PDB entry 5MMM | electron microscopy, 3.40 A resolution | chains a and i of the 61 polymer chains in the assembly

[Chain a]
Molecule: 16S ribosomal RNA
From: Spinacia oleracea
Sequence (1491 nucleotides; numbered 1 to 1491; the number before each row is that of its first residue):
     1 UCUCAUGGAG AGUUCGAUCC UGGCUCAGGA UGAACGCUGG CGGCAUGCUU AACACAUGCA
    61 AGUCGGACGG GAAGUGGUGU UUCCAGUGGC GGACGGGUGA GUAACGCGUA AGAACCUGCC
   121 CUUGGGAGGG GAACAACAGC UGGAAACGGC UGCUAAUACC CCGUAGGCUG AGAAGCAAAA
   181 GGAGGAAUCC GCCCGAGGAG GGGCUCGCGU CUGAUUAGCU AGUUGGUGAG GUAAUAGCUU
   241 ACCAAGGCGA UGAUCAGUAG CUGGUCCGAG AGGAUGAUCA GCCACACUGG GACUGAGACA
   301 CGGCCCAGAC UCCUACGGGA GGCAGCAGUG GGGAAUUUUC CGCAAUGGGC GAAAGCCUGA
   361 CGGAGCAAUG CCGCGUGGAG GCAGAAGGCC CACGGGUCGU GAACUUCUUU UCCCGGAGAA
   421 GAAGCAAUGA CGGUAUCCGG GGAAUAAGCA UCGGCUAACU CUGUGCCAGC AGCCGCGGUA
   481 AGACAGAGGA UGCAAGCGUU AUCCGGAAUG AUUGGGCGUA AAGCGUCUGU AGGUGGCUUU
   541 UUAAGUCCGC CGUCAAAUCC CAGGGCUCAA CCCUGGACAG GCGGUGGAAA CUACCAAGCU
   601 GGAGUACGGU AGGGGCAGAG GGAAUUUCCG GUGGAGCGGU GAAAUGCGUA GAGAUCGGAA
   661 AGAACACCAA CGGCGAAAGC ACUCUGCUGG GCCGACACUG ACACUGAGAG ACGAAAGCUA
   721 GGGGAGCGAA UGGGAUUAGA UACCCCAGUA GUCCUAGCCG UAAACGAUGG AUACUAGGCG
   781 CUGUGCGUAU CGACCCGUGC AGUGUUGUAG CUAACGCGUU AAGUAUCCCG CCUGGGGAGU
   841 ACGUUCGCAA GAAUGAAACU CAAAGGAAUU GACGGGGGCC CGCACAAGCG GUGGAGCAUG
   901 UGGUUUAAUU CGAUGCAAAG CGAAGAACCU UACCAGGGCU UGACAUGCCG CGAAUCCUCU
   961 UGAAAGAGAG GGGUGCCUUC GGGAACGCGG ACACAGGUGG UGCAUGGCUG UCGUCAGCUC
  1021 GUGCCGUAAG GUGUUGGGUU AAGUCCCGCA ACGAGCGCAA CCCUCGUGUU UAGUUGCCAA
  1081 CGUUGAGUUU GGAACCCUGA ACAGACUGCC GGUGAUAAGC CGGAGGAAGG UGAGGAUGAC
  1141 GUCAAGUCAU CAUGCCCCUU AUGCCCUGGG CGACACACGU GCUACAAUGG CCGGGACAAA
  1201 GGGUCGCGAU CCCGCGAGGG UGAGCUAACC CCAAAAACCC GUCCUCAGUU CGGAUUGCAG
  1261 GCUGCAACUC GCCUGCAUGA AGCCGGAAUC GCUAGUAAUC GCCGGUCAGC CAUACGGCGG
  1321 UGAAUUCGUU CCCGGGCCUU GUACACACCG CCCGUCACAC UAUGGGAGCU GGCCAUGCCC
  1381 GAAGUCGUUA CCUUAACCGC AAGGAGGGGG AUGCCGAAGG CAGGGCUAGU GACUGGAGUG
  1441 AAGUCGUAAC AAGGUAGCCG UACUGGAAGG UGCGGCUGGA UCACCUCCUU U
Not modelled in the structure: 1485-1491
Bound ions: Mg2+ site 1 near G22 (its only coordinating residue here); Mg2+ site 2 near A34 (its only coordinating residue here); Mg2+ site 3: U49, G99; Mg2+ site 4 near A54 (its only coordinating residue here); Mg2+ site 5 near U57 (its only coordinating residue here); Mg2+ site 6 near A67 (its only coordinating residue here); Mg2+ site 7 near A85 (its only coordinating residue here); Mg2+ site 8: A93, G302; Mg2+ site 9 near C94 (its only coordinating residue here); Mg2+ site 10 near G95 (its only coordinating residue here); Mg2+ site 11 near G97 (its only coordinating residue here); Mg2+ site 12: A100, G101, G260; 87 more Mg2+ sites not listed

[Chain i]
Molecule: plastid ribosomal protein uS9c
From: Spinacia oleracea
Reference sequence: A0A0K9RY17 (A0A0K9RY17_SPIOL); residues 1-208 here = UniProt positions 1-208
Chain sequence (208 residues; numbered 1 to 208; the number before each row is that of its first residue):
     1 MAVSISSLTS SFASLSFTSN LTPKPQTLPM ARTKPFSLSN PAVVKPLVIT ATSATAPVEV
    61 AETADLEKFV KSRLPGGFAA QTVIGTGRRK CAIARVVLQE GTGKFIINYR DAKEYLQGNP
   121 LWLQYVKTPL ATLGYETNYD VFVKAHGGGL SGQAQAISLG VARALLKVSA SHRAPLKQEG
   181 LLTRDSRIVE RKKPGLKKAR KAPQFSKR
Not modelled in the structure: 1-64

[How chain a and chain i interact]
Residue-residue contacts - 122 pairs, chain a then chain i:
  G891(a) with Gln-204(i), hydrogen bond to the base
  U892(a) with Gln-204(i), sugar contact
  G915(a) with Lys-207(i), hydrogen bond to the sugar
  C916(a) with Phe-205(i), phosphate contact; Lys-207(i), sugar contact
  A917(a) with Phe-205(i), phosphate contact
  A919(a) with Arg-208(i), hydrogen bond to the base
  C1065(a) with Ile-188(i), sugar contact
  G1066(a) with Arg-184(i), hydrogen bond to the phosphate; Ser-186(i), sugar contact
  U1067(a) with Arg-88(i), salt bridge to the phosphate; Arg-163(i), hydrogen bond to the phosphate; Arg-184(i), salt bridge to the phosphate
  G1068(a) with Arg-88(i), salt bridge to the phosphate; Arg-163(i), salt bridge to the phosphate
  C1077(a) with Arg-95(i), phosphate contact
  C1078(a) with Gly-77(i), phosphate contact; Phe-78(i), hydrogen bond to the sugar; Ala-79(i), sugar contact; Arg-95(i), salt bridge to the phosphate
  A1079(a) with Pro-75(i), hydrogen bond to the sugar; Gly-77(i), phosphate contact; Phe-78(i), phosphate contact; Lys-144(i), salt bridge to the phosphate
  A1080(a) with Lys-71(i), salt bridge to the phosphate
  A1094(a) with Gly-76(i), base contact; Ala-79(i), hydrogen bond to the sugar; Ala-80(i), hydrogen bond to the base
  C1095(a) with Ala-79(i), sugar contact; Ile-84(i), sugar contact; Thr-86(i), phosphate contact; Arg-95(i), hydrogen bond to the base
  C1096(a) with Thr-86(i), hydrogen bond to the phosphate; Ile-93(i), phosphate contact; Arg-95(i), hydrogen bond to the sugar
  C1097(a) with Arg-88(i), salt bridge to the phosphate; Ile-93(i), phosphate contact
  G1126(a) with Arg-173(i), salt bridge to the phosphate; Lys-177(i), salt bridge to the phosphate
  A1127(a) with Arg-173(i), salt bridge to the phosphate; Leu-182(i), sugar contact; Thr-183(i), hydrogen bond to the phosphate; Arg-184(i), hydrogen bond to the sugar
  A1128(a) with Thr-183(i), hydrogen bond to the phosphate
  G1134(a) with Glu-190(i), sugar contact; Arg-191(i), sugar contact; Lys-193(i), phosphate contact; Arg-200(i), salt bridge to the phosphate
  G1135(a) with Arg-191(i), hydrogen bond to the sugar; Lys-193(i), phosphate contact
  C1178(a) with Arg-208(i), hydrogen bond to the sugar
  G1179(a) with Ser-206(i), phosphate contact; Arg-208(i), sugar contact
  U1180(a) with Gln-204(i), phosphate contact; Phe-205(i), phosphate contact; Ser-206(i), phosphate contact
  G1181(a) with Pro-203(i), phosphate contact; Gln-204(i), hydrogen bond to the phosphate
  A1196(a) with Arg-110(i), sugar contact; Tyr-115(i), sugar contact
  C1197(a) with Tyr-115(i), sugar contact; Gly-147(i), sugar contact; Gly-148(i), hydrogen bond to the sugar; Gly-149(i), sugar contact; Leu-150(i), sugar contact; Gln-153(i), sugar contact
  A1198(a) with Cys-91(i), sugar contact; His-146(i), phosphate contact; Gly-147(i), hydrogen bond to the phosphate; Gly-148(i), hydrogen bond to the sugar; Gln-153(i), phosphate contact
  A1199(a) with Cys-91(i), sugar contact; Gly-147(i), phosphate contact
  C1239(a) with Gln-117(i), hydrogen bond to the sugar
  C1290(a) with Gln-204(i), hydrogen bond to the sugar; Phe-205(i), hydrogen bond to the sugar; Lys-207(i), phosphate contact
  G1291(a) with Lys-201(i), sugar contact; Ala-202(i), hydrogen bond to the sugar
  C1292(a) with Arg-200(i), sugar contact
  U1293(a) with Arg-200(i), salt bridge to the phosphate
  A1294(a) with Arg-200(i), salt bridge to the phosphate
  G1295(a) with Arg-89(i), hydrogen bond to the base; Arg-187(i), hydrogen bond to the base; Ile-188(i), sugar contact; Val-189(i), sugar contact
  U1296(a) with Val-189(i), phosphate contact; Glu-190(i), hydrogen bond to the phosphate; Arg-200(i), sugar contact
  A1297(a) with Lys-198(i), salt bridge to the phosphate; Ala-199(i), hydrogen bond to the phosphate; Arg-200(i), hydrogen bond to the phosphate; Lys-201(i), hydrogen bond to the phosphate
  A1298(a) with Lys-198(i), salt bridge to the phosphate; Lys-201(i), salt bridge to the phosphate
  U1299(a) with Lys-198(i), hydrogen bond to the base
  A1314(a) with Lys-197(i), salt bridge to the phosphate
  C1315(a) with Lys-197(i), salt bridge to the phosphate
  G1316(a) with Lys-192(i), salt bridge to the phosphate; Pro-194(i), phosphate contact; Gly-195(i), hydrogen bond to the phosphate; Leu-196(i), phosphate contact
  G1317(a) with Arg-191(i), salt bridge to the phosphate; Lys-192(i), phosphate contact; Lys-193(i), phosphate contact; Pro-194(i), phosphate contact
  C1318(a) with Arg-191(i), phosphate contact; Lys-192(i), hydrogen bond to the phosphate
  G1319(a) with Cys-91(i), sugar contact; Val-189(i), phosphate contact
  G1320(a) with Lys-90(i), phosphate contact; Cys-91(i), hydrogen bond to the phosphate; Gly-148(i), phosphate contact; Gly-149(i), hydrogen bond to the phosphate
  U1321(a) with Lys-90(i), salt bridge to the phosphate; Gly-149(i), phosphate contact; Leu-150(i), hydrogen bond to the phosphate; Ser-151(i), hydrogen bond to the phosphate; Gly-152(i), hydrogen bond to the phosphate
  G1322(a) with Lys-90(i), hydrogen bond to the base; Trp-122(i), phosphate contact; Ser-151(i), hydrogen bond to the phosphate
Interface residues without a listed pair, chain a (56 interface residues in all): A918, G1125, G1195, A1237, C1238
Interface residues without a listed pair, chain i (60 interface residues in all): Tyr-109, Asn-119, Leu-121

[Summary]
56 residues of chain a face 60 of chain i across their interface; the contacts include 41 hydrogen bonds and
22 salt bridges. Polar pairs include G891(a)/Gln-204(i), A919(a)/Arg-208(i) and A1094(a)/Ala-80(i). U49(a) and
G99(a) form the Mg2+ site 3.
Chain a is 16S ribosomal RNA and chain i is plastid ribosomal protein uS9c, both from Spinacia oleracea; the
structure, Structure of the 70S chloroplast ribosome, was determined by electron microscopy (same publication
as 5MMI and 5MMJ).
